5M0R - chains I and R of the 22 polymer chains in the assembly; structure by electron microscopy, 8.20 A resolution (very low resolution: no residue pairs are listed; an interface is given only as per-side residue counts).

== Chain I ==
Name: integrase
Source organism: Maedi visna virus (strain KV1772)
Notes: EC 3.4.23.-, 2.7.7.49, 3.1.26.13, 3.1.13.2, 3.6.1.23, 2.7.7.-, 3.1.-.-
UniProt: P35956 (POL_VILVK); residues 1-281 here correspond to UniProt positions 821-1101 (UniProt number = residue number + 820)
Amino-acid sequence (281 residues; each row starts with the number of its first residue):
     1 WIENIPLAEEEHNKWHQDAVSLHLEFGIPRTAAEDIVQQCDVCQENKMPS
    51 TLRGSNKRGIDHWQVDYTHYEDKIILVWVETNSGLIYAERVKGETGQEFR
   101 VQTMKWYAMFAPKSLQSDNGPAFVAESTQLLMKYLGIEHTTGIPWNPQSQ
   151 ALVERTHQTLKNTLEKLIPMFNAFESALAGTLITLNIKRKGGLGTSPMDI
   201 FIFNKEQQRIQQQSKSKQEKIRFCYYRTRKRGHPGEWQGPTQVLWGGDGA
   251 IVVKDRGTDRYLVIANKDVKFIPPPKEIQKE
Unresolved in the structure: 277-281

== Chain R ==
Molecule: vDNA-tDNA, transferred strand, joined to a model tDNA
Sequence (50 nucleotides; each row starts with the number of its first residue; note: 2 numbers in that range are skipped by the numbering (no residue carries them; nothing is unmodelled there); numbers below 1 keep their minus sign (DA-1 is residue -1)):
    -1 AACACCGGAGCGGATCTCGCAGTCGACCACCCTAATCAAGTT
    43 TTTTGGGG
Unresolved in the structure: -1 to 0, 44-50

== Interface between chain I and chain R ==
At this resolution (8 A) residue pairs are not listed: 10 residues of chain I and 5 of chain R lie at the interface.

== Overview ==
The interface between chain I and chain R involves 10 residues on one side and 5 on the other.
Chain I is integrase (Maedi visna virus (strain KV1772)) and chain R is vDNA-tDNA, transferred strand, joined
to a model tDNA; the structure, Cryo-EM reconstruction of the maedi-visna virus (MVV) strand transfer complex,
was determined by electron microscopy together with 7ZPP and 5T3A from the same study.
